PDB entry 3EA4 | X-ray diffraction, 2.80 A resolution | chain A

[Chain A]
Molecule: Acetolactate synthase, chloroplastic
From: Arabidopsis thaliana
Notes: EC 2.2.1.6
Reference sequence: P17597 (ILVB_ARATH); numbering as in UniProt (aligned over 87-670)
Chain sequence (584 residues; each row starts with the number of its first residue):
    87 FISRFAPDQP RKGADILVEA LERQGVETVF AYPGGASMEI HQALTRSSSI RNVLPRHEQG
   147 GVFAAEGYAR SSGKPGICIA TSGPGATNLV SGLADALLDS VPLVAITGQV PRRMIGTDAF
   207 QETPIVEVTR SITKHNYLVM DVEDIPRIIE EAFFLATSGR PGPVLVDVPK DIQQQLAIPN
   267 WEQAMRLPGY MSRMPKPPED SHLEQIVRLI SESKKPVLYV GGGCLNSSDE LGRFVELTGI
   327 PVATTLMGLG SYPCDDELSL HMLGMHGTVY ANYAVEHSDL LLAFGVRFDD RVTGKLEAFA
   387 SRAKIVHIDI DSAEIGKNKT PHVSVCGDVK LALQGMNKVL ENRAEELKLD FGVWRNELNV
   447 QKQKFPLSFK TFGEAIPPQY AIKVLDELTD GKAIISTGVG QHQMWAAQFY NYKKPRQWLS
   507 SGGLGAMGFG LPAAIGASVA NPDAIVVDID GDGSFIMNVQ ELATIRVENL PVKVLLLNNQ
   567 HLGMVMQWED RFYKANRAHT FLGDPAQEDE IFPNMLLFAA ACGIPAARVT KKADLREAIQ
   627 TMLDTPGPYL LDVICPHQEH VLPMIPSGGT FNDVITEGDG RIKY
Unresolved in the structure: 669-670
Differences from the reference sequence: conflict T330 (Ser in P17597)
Modified positions: C340 (3-sulfinoalanine; CSD)
Swiss-Prot annotation at these positions:
  - binding site (thiamine diphosphate): E144, Q207, Q487, H488, G511 to M513, D538 to S540, N565 to M570
  - binding site (FAD): S186, R246, G308, T331, L332, L349 to H352, G371 to D375, D395, I396, D414, V415, G508, G509
  - binding site ((R)-imazaquin): K220, R246
  - binding site (chlorimuron-ethyl): K256, D376, R377, W574, S653
  - binding site (Mg(2+)): D538, N565, H567
  - modified residue: C340 (Cysteine sulfinic acid (-SO2H))
Bound ions: Mg2+: D538, N565, H567 (together with 2-hydroxyethylthiamin diphosphate)
Ligand contacts:
  - 2SM (methyl 2-{[(4-methylpyrimidin-2-yl)carbamoyl]sulfamoyl}benzoate): G121, A122, M124, S168, V196, P197, M200, A205, F206, Q207, K256, D376, R377, M570, V571, W574, S653
  - FAB (flavin-adenine dinucleotide-N5-isobutyl ketone): L184, D185, S186, F206, R246, Y305, G307, G308, G309, T330, T331, L332, M333, M348, L349, G350, M351, H352, G353, G371, V372, R373, F374, D375, R377, V378, I394, D395, I396, D397, E400, G413, D414, V415, V485, Q489, M490, S507, G508, G509, G511, M570
  - N-cyclohexyltaurine (NHE; 2-[N-cyclohexylamino]ethane sulfonic acid): K220, H221, L241, R272, L273, P274, G275, Y276
  - 2-hydroxyethylthiamin diphosphate (TDM; 2-[(2E)-3-[(4-amino-2-methylpyrimidin-5-yl)methyl]-2-(1-hydroxyethylidene)-4-methyl-2,3-dihydro-1,3-thiazol-5-yl]ethyl trihydrogen diphosphate): Y118, P119, G120, G121, E144, T167, P170, G171, N174, F206, Q207, V485, G486, Q487, H488, G511, A512, M513, G537, D538, G539, S540, M543, N565, H567, L568, G569, M570, V571, L588
Reported in the primary citation:
  - post-translational modification sites: C340
  - binding site for 2-hydroxyethylthiamin diphosphate: Y118, G120, E144, P170, Q207, Q487, H488, M513, D538, G539, S540, H567, L568, G569, M570, V571
  - Mg2+ coordination: D538, N565, H567
  - binding site for 2SM: M570, W574
  - catalytic residues: Q207 (citing earlier work)

[Summary]
Ligands of chain A: compound 2SM, compound FAB, N-cyclohexyltaurine and 2-hydroxyethylthiamin diphosphate.
D538, N565 and H567 coordinate Mg2+. UniProt lists 16 thiamine diphosphate-binding residues, 20 FAD-binding
residues, (R)-imazaquin-binding residues K220 and R246 and 5 chlorimuron-ethyl-binding residues. The paper
reports the catalytic residue Q207; a binding site for 2-hydroxyethylthiamin diphosphate at Y118, G120 and
E144 among others.
Chain A is Acetolactate synthase, chloroplastic (Arabidopsis thaliana); the structure, Arabidopsis thaliana
acetohydroxyacid synthase in complex with monosulfuron-ester, was determined by X-ray diffraction, deposited
together with 3E9Y.
